6QHD - chains B and D of the 4 polymer chains in the assembly; structure by X-ray diffraction, 2.85 A resolution.

# Chain B
Name: Signal transducer and activator of transcription 3
From: Homo sapiens
Reference sequence: P40763 (STAT3_HUMAN), isoform P40763-3; residues 127-722 here = UniProt positions 127-722
Amino-acid sequence (596 residues; each row starts with the number of its first residue):
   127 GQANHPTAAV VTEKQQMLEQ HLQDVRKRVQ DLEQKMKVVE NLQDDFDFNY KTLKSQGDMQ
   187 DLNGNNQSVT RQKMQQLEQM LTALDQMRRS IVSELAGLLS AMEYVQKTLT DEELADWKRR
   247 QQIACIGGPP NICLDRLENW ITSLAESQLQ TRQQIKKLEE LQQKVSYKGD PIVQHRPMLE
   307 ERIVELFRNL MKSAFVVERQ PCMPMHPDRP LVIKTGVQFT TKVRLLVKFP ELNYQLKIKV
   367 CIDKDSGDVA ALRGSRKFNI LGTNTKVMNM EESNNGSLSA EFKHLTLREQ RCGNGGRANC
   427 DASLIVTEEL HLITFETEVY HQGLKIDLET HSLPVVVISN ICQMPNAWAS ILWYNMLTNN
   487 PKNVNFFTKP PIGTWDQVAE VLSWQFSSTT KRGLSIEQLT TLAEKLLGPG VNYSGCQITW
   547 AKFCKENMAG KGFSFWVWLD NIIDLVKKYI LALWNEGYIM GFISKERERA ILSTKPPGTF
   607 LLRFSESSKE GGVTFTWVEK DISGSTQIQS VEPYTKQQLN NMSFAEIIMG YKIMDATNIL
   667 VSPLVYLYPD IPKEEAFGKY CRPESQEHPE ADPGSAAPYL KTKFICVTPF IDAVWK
Disordered / not traced: 127-135, 184-193, 418-427, 536-538, 626-631, 660-664, 689-702, 716-722
Modified positions: Lys685 (N(6)-acetyllysine; ALY); Tyr705 (O-phosphotyrosine; PTR)
Construct notes: conflict Ser631 (Lys in P40763)
Swiss-Prot annotation at these positions:
  - motif: Asp150 to Met162 (Essential for nuclear import)
  - modified residue: Lys601 (Allysine), Lys615 (Allysine), Tyr640 (Phosphotyrosine), Lys685 (Allysine), Tyr705 (Phosphotyrosine), Lys707 (N6-acetyllysine), Thr714 (Phosphothreonine)
Reported in the primary citation:
  - post-translational modification sites: Lys685

# Chain D
Molecule: 18-nt DNA strand
Sequence (18 nucleotides; row label = number of the first residue in the row):
  1001 TGCATTTCCC GTAAATCT

# Interface between chain B and chain D
Residue-residue contacts - 14 pairs, chain B then chain D:
  Met331(B) - DC1009(D)  sugar contact
  Met331(B) - DC1010(D)  phosphate contact
  His332(B) - DC1010(D)  salt bridge to the phosphate
  Lys340(B) - DC1010(D)  salt bridge to the phosphate
  Val343(B) - DC1009(D)  phosphate contact
  Val343(B) - DC1010(D)  phosphate contact
  Gln344(B) - DC1008(D)  phosphate contact
  Gln344(B) - DC1009(D)  hydrogen bond to the phosphate
  Arg417(B) - DT1018(D)  salt bridge to the phosphate
  Asn466(B) - DT1012(D)  hydrogen bond to the base
  Asn466(B) - DA1013(D)  base contact
  Ile467(B) - DC1010(D)  phosphate contact
  Ile467(B) - DG1011(D)  base contact
  Lys574(B) - DG1011(D)  salt bridge to the phosphate
Interface residues without a listed pair, chain B (10 interface residues in all): Cys468
Interface residues without a listed pair, chain D (8 interface residues in all): DC1017

# Overview
10 residues of chain B and 8 residues of chain D are in contact, with 2 hydrogen bonds and 4 salt bridges.
Polar pairs include Asn466(B)-DT1012(D), Gln344(B)-DC1009(D) and His332(B)-DC1010(D). The paper reports a
modification site at Lys685(B).
Chain B is Signal transducer and activator of transcription 3 (Homo sapiens) and chain D is an 18-nt DNA
strand; the structure, Lysine acetylated and tyrosine phosphorylated STAT3 in a complex with DNA, was
determined by X-ray diffraction.
